Entry 8TO2 (electron microscopy, 2.00 A resolution); this record covers chains A and M of the 29 polymer chains in the assembly.

# Chain A
Molecule: Phycobiliprotein ApcE
Organism: Synechocystis sp. PCC 6803
UniProtKB: Q55544 (APCE_SYNY3); numbering as in UniProt (aligned over 1-896)
Amino-acid sequence (896 residues; each row starts with the number of its first residue):
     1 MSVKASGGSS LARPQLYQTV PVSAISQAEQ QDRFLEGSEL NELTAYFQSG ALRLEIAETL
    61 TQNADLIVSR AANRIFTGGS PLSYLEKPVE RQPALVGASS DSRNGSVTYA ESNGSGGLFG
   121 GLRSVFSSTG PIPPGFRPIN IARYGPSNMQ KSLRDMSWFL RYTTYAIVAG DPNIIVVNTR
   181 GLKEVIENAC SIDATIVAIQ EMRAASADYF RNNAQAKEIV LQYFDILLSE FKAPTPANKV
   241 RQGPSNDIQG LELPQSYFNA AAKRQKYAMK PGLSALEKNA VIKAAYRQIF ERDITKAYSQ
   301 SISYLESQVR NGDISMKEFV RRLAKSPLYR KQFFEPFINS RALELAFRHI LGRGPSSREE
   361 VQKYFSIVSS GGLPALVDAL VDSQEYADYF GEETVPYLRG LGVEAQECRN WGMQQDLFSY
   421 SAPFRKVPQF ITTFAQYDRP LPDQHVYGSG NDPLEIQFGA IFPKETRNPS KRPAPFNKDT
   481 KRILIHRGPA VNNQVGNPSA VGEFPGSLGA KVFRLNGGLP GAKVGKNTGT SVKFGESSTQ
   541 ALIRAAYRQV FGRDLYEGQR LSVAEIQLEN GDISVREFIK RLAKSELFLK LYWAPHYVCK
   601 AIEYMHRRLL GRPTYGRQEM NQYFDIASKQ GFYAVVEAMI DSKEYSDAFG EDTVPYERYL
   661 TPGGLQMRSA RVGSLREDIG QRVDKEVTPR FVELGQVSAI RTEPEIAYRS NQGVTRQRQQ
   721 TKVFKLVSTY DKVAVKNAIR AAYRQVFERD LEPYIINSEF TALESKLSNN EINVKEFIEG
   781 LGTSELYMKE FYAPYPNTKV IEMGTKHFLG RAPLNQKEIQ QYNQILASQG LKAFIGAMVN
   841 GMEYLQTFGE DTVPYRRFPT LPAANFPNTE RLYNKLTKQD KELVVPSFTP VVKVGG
Unresolved in the structure: 1, 87-130, 523-528, 693-896
Swiss-Prot annotation at these positions:
  - binding site ((2R,3E)-phycocyanobilin): C190
Covalent attachments: phycocyanobilin (CYC) linked to C190
Ligand contacts:
  - phycocyanobilin (CYC), molecule 1: P14, Q249, L251, L253, Y257, L401, A405, Q406, E407, C408, W411
  - phycocyanobilin (CYC), molecule 2: I75, I139, Y144, N148, K151, S152, R154, D155, M156, W158, F159, Y162, N178, T179, L182, V185, I186, A189, S191, A194, T195
  - phycocyanobilin (CYC), molecule 3: R292, Y298, Y420, F424
  - phycocyanobilin (CYC), molecule 4: Y304, S307, Q308, R310, N311, D313
  - phycocyanobilin (CYC), molecule 5: I338, N339, S340, R358, V361, Q362, F365, I431, R439
  - phycocyanobilin (CYC), molecule 6: Y447, Y597, V598, C599, R617, N621, F624
  - phycocyanobilin (CYC), molecule 7: I456, Q457, F458, G459, R553
  - phycocyanobilin (CYC), molecule 8: I483, L484, I485, H486, A490, N493, V495
  - phycocyanobilin (CYC), molecule 9: K533, V563, I566, N570

# Chain M
Molecule: Allophycocyanin beta chain
Organism: Synechocystis sp. PCC 6803
UniProtKB: Q01952 (APCB_SYNY3); numbering as in UniProt (aligned over 1-161)
Amino-acid sequence (161 residues; row label = number of the first residue in the row):
     1 MQDAITAVIN SADVQGKYLD GAAMDKLKSY FASGELRVRA ASVISANAAT IVKEAVAKSL
    61 LYSDVTRPGG NMYTTRRYAA CIRDLDYYLR YATYAMLAGD ASILDERVLN GLKETYNSLG
   121 VPISSTVQAI QAIKEVTASL VGADAGKEMG VYLDYICSGL S
Swiss-Prot annotation at these positions:
  - binding site ((2R,3E)-phycocyanobilin): C81
  - modified residue: N71 (N4-methylasparagine)
Covalent attachments: phycocyanobilin (CYC) linked to C81
Ligand contacts:
  - phycocyanobilin (CYC), molecule 1: L60, V65, N71, M72, R76, R77, A80, R83, D84, L85, Y87, Y88, R107, V108, L112, T115, Y116, L119, V121, P122, S125, T126, A129
  - phycocyanobilin (CYC), molecule 2: L61, Y62, T66, Y73, T74, T75, Y78

# Interface between chain A and chain M
Residue-residue contacts (45; chain A residue first):
  L454(A) - G111(M)
  L454(A) - E114(M)
  L454(A) - T115(M)
  E455(A) - N110(M)
  I456(A) - N110(M)
  I456(A) - T115(M)
  Q457(A) - Y87(M)
  Q457(A) - Y91(M)  hydrogen bond
  Q457(A) - R107(M)  hydrogen bond (side chain-backbone)
  F458(A) - R83(M)
  F458(A) - D84(M)
  F458(A) - Y87(M)
  I461(A) - T115(M)
  I461(A) - S118(M)
  I461(A) - L119(M)  hydrophobic
  R467(A) - N117(M)  hydrogen bond (side chain-backbone)
  R467(A) - S118(M)  hydrogen bond (side chain-backbone)
  R553(A) - R83(M)
  R553(A) - Y87(M)
  Y556(A) - R76(M)
  Y556(A) - A79(M)  hydrophobic
  Y556(A) - A80(M)  hydrogen bond (side chain-backbone)
  Y556(A) - R83(M)
  M667(A) - N110(M)
  R668(A) - D105(M)
  R668(A) - E106(M)
  R668(A) - N110(M)
  R671(A) - D105(M)  salt bridge
  R671(A) - L109(M)  hydrogen bond (side chain-backbone)
  G673(A) - S102(M)
  G673(A) - D105(M)  hydrogen bond (backbone-side chain)
  G673(A) - Y155(M)
  S674(A) - D105(M)
  S674(A) - E106(M)
  R676(A) - N10(M)
  E677(A) - N10(M)
  E677(A) - S11(M)  hydrogen bond (side chain-backbone)
  E677(A) - V14(M)
  D678(A) - V14(M)
  V683(A) - V14(M)  hydrophobic
  V683(A) - Q15(M)
  D684(A) - Q15(M)  hydrogen bond (backbone-side chain)
  K685(A) - Q15(M)
  E686(A) - Q15(M)  hydrogen bond (backbone-side chain)
  E686(A) - K17(M)  hydrogen bond (backbone-side chain)
Other interface residues (no listed pair), chain A (22 interface residues in all): V672
Other interface residues (no listed pair), chain M (28 interface residues in all): Q2, D100, G159

# In short
The interface between chain A and chain M involves 22 residues on one side and 28 on the other; the contacts
include 11 hydrogen bonds and 1 salt bridge. Among the polar pairs are R671(A)-D105(M), Q457(A)-Y91(M) and
Q457(A)-R107(M). Chain A binds 8 copies of phycocyanobilin.
Here chain A is Phycobiliprotein ApcE and chain M is Allophycocyanin beta chain, both from Synechocystis sp.
PCC 6803. Entry 8TO2 (Bottom cylinder of high-resolution phycobilisome quenched by OCP (local refinement)) was
determined by electron microscopy (same publication as 8TPJ).
